4D1N - chains C and D of the 4 polymer chains in the assembly; structure by X-ray diffraction, 2.03 A resolution.

# Chain C (and D)
Molecule: Nitric oxide synthase, brain
From: Homo sapiens
Notes: chain D of this document is another copy of the same molecule, construct and numbering; everything in this record applies to it too
UniProt: P29475 (NOS1_HUMAN); numbering as in UniProt (aligned over 302-721)
Sequence (420 residues; numbered 302 to 721; the number before each row is that of its first residue):
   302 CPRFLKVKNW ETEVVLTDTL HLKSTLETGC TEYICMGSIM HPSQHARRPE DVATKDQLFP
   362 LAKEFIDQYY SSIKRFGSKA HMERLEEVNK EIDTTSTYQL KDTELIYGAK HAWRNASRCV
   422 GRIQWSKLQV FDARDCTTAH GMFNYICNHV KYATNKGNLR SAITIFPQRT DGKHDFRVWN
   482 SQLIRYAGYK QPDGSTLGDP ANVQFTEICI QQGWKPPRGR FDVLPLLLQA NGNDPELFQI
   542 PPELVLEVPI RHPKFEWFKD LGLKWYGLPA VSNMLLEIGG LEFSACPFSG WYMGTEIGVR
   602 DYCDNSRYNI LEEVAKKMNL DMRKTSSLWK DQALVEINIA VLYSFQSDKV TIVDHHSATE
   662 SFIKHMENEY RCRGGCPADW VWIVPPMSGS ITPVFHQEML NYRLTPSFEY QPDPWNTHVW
Sequence notes: engineered mutation Ala-354 (Arg in P29475), Asp-357 (Gly in P29475)
UniProt features mapped onto this chain:
  - binding site ((6R)-L-erythro-5,6,7,8-tetrahydrobiopterin): Ser-339, Val-682, Trp-683, Phe-696
  - binding site (heme b): Cys-420, Tyr-711
  - binding site (L-arginine): Gln-483, Trp-592, Tyr-593, Glu-597
Ion coordination: Zn2+: Cys-331, Cys-336 (shared with Cys-331(D), Cys-336(D) of chain D); heme Fe near Cys-420 (its only coordinating residue here)
Small-molecule neighbours:
  - arginine (ARG): Gln-483, Tyr-567, Pro-570, Val-572, Gly-591, Trp-592, Tyr-593, Met-594, Glu-597, Asp-602
  - tetrahydrobiopterin (H4B), molecule 1: Trp-311, Trp-681, Phe-696, His-697, Gln-698, Glu-699
  - tetrahydrobiopterin (H4B), molecule 2: Ser-339, Met-341, Arg-601, Val-682, Trp-683
  - heme (HEM): Trp-414, Ala-417, Arg-419, Cys-420, Val-421, Gly-422, Gln-425, Leu-429, Ser-462, Met-575, Phe-589, Ser-590, Gly-591, Trp-592, Met-594, Glu-597, Val-654, Trp-683, Phe-709, Tyr-711
What the authors report for this chain:
  - specificity-determining residues: Met-341, Asp-602 (citing earlier work)

# How chain C and chain D interact
Residue-residue contacts (135; chain C residue first):
  Leu-306(C) / Ile-335(D)  hydrophobic
  Leu-306(C) / Met-337(D)  hydrophobic
  Trp-311(C) / Met-341(D)  hydrogen bond
  Trp-311(C) / His-342(D)
  Glu-312(C) / Asp-605(D)
  Glu-312(C) / Asn-606(D)  hydrogen bond (side chain-backbone)
  Glu-312(C) / Ser-607(D)  hydrogen bond
  His-322(C) / Ile-335(D)
  Ser-325(C) / Tyr-334(D)
  Thr-326(C) / Tyr-334(D)
  Leu-327(C) / Tyr-334(D)
  Glu-328(C) / Glu-333(D)
  Glu-328(C) / Tyr-334(D)
  Thr-329(C) / Thr-332(D)  hydrogen bond (side chain-backbone)
  Thr-329(C) / Glu-333(D)  hydrogen bond (backbone-backbone)
  Thr-329(C) / Tyr-334(D)
  Thr-329(C) / Ile-335(D)
  Thr-329(C) / Cys-336(D)
  Cys-331(C) / Cys-331(D)  hydrophobic
  Cys-331(C) / Thr-332(D)
  Cys-331(C) / Glu-333(D)
  Cys-331(C) / Cys-336(D)  hydrophobic
  Thr-332(C) / Thr-329(D)  hydrogen bond (backbone-side chain)
  Thr-332(C) / Cys-331(D)
  Glu-333(C) / Glu-328(D)
  Glu-333(C) / Thr-329(D)  hydrogen bond (backbone-backbone)
  Glu-333(C) / Gly-330(D)
  Glu-333(C) / Cys-331(D)
  Tyr-334(C) / Ser-325(D)
  Tyr-334(C) / Thr-326(D)
  Tyr-334(C) / Leu-327(D)
  Tyr-334(C) / Glu-328(D)
  Tyr-334(C) / Thr-329(D)
  Tyr-334(C) / Asn-702(D)
  Tyr-334(C) / Tyr-703(D)
  Ile-335(C) / Leu-306(D)  hydrophobic
  Ile-335(C) / His-322(D)
  Ile-335(C) / Thr-329(D)
  Ile-335(C) / Leu-701(D)  hydrophobic
  Ile-335(C) / Asn-702(D)
  Cys-336(C) / Cys-331(D)  hydrophobic
  Cys-336(C) / Cys-336(D)  hydrophobic
  Cys-336(C) / Leu-701(D)
  Cys-336(C) / Asn-702(D)  hydrogen bond (backbone-backbone)
  Met-337(C) / Leu-701(D)  hydrophobic
  Ser-339(C) / Trp-681(D)
  Ser-339(C) / Glu-699(D)
  Ser-339(C) / Met-700(D)  hydrogen bond (side chain-backbone)
  Ile-340(C) / Glu-699(D)
  Ile-340(C) / Met-700(D)
  Met-341(C) / Trp-311(D)
  Met-341(C) / Glu-699(D)  hydrogen bond (backbone-side chain)
  His-342(C) / Trp-311(D)
  Val-600(C) / Ser-691(D)
  Arg-601(C) / Ser-691(D)
  Arg-601(C) / Phe-696(D)
  Arg-601(C) / His-697(D)
  Asp-605(C) / Glu-312(D)
  Asp-605(C) / His-697(D)  salt bridge
  Asn-606(C) / Glu-312(D)  hydrogen bond (backbone-side chain)
  Ser-607(C) / Glu-312(D)  hydrogen bond
  Leu-612(C) / Ile-692(D)  hydrophobic
  Lys-625(C) / Gln-647(D)
  Thr-626(C) / Asp-655(D)  hydrogen bond
  Thr-626(C) / His-657(D)
  Ser-627(C) / Leu-643(D)
  Ser-627(C) / Gln-647(D)  hydrogen bond
  Ser-627(C) / Asp-655(D)  hydrogen bond (backbone-side chain)
  Ser-628(C) / Ile-640(D)
  Leu-629(C) / Asn-639(D)
  Leu-629(C) / Ile-640(D)
  Leu-629(C) / Leu-643(D)  hydrophobic
  Leu-629(C) / His-656(D)
  Lys-631(C) / Ile-692(D)
  Asp-632(C) / Val-636(D)
  Asp-632(C) / His-656(D)  salt bridge
  Asp-632(C) / His-657(D)  salt bridge
  Asp-632(C) / Met-688(D)
  Asp-632(C) / Ser-689(D)  hydrogen bond
  Asp-632(C) / Ile-692(D)
  Gln-633(C) / Val-636(D)
  Gln-633(C) / Glu-637(D)  hydrogen bond
  Gln-633(C) / Ile-640(D)
  Val-636(C) / Asp-632(D)
  Val-636(C) / Gln-633(D)
  Val-636(C) / Val-636(D)  hydrophobic
  Glu-637(C) / Gln-633(D)  hydrogen bond
  Asn-639(C) / Leu-629(D)
  Ile-640(C) / Ser-628(D)
  Ile-640(C) / Leu-629(D)
  Ile-640(C) / Gln-633(D)
  Leu-643(C) / Ser-627(D)
  Leu-643(C) / Leu-629(D)  hydrophobic
  Gln-647(C) / Ser-627(D)  hydrogen bond
  Asp-655(C) / Thr-626(D)  hydrogen bond
  Asp-655(C) / Ser-627(D)
  His-656(C) / Leu-629(D)
  His-656(C) / Asp-632(D)  salt bridge
  His-657(C) / Thr-626(D)
  His-657(C) / Asp-632(D)  salt bridge
  Ser-658(C) / Thr-626(D)
  Trp-681(C) / Ser-339(D)
  Trp-681(C) / Val-682(D)  hydrophobic
  Val-682(C) / Trp-681(D)  hydrophobic
  Pro-687(C) / Ser-689(D)
  Pro-687(C) / Gly-690(D)  hydrogen bond (backbone-backbone)
  Pro-687(C) / Ser-691(D)  hydrogen bond (backbone-backbone)
  Met-688(C) / Asp-632(D)
  Met-688(C) / Ser-689(D)
  Ser-689(C) / Asp-632(D)  hydrogen bond
  Ser-689(C) / Pro-687(D)
  Ser-689(C) / Met-688(D)
  Ser-689(C) / Ser-689(D)
  Gly-690(C) / Pro-687(D)  hydrogen bond (backbone-backbone)
  Ser-691(C) / Val-600(D)
  Ser-691(C) / Arg-601(D)
  Ser-691(C) / Pro-687(D)  hydrogen bond (backbone-backbone)
  Ile-692(C) / Leu-612(D)  hydrophobic
  Ile-692(C) / Lys-631(D)
  Ile-692(C) / Asp-632(D)
  Phe-696(C) / Arg-601(D)
  His-697(C) / Arg-601(D)
  His-697(C) / Asp-605(D)  salt bridge
  Glu-699(C) / Ser-339(D)
  Glu-699(C) / Ile-340(D)
  Glu-699(C) / Met-341(D)  hydrogen bond (side chain-backbone)
  Met-700(C) / Ser-339(D)  hydrogen bond (backbone-side chain)
  Met-700(C) / Ile-340(D)
  Leu-701(C) / Cys-336(D)
  Leu-701(C) / Met-337(D)  hydrophobic
  Leu-701(C) / Ile-340(D)  hydrophobic
  Asn-702(C) / Ile-335(D)
  Asn-702(C) / Cys-336(D)  hydrogen bond (backbone-backbone)
  Tyr-703(C) / Tyr-334(D)
  Tyr-703(C) / Ile-335(D)  hydrophobic
Other interface residues (no listed pair), chain C (64 interface residues in all): Val-308, Gly-330, Gly-338, Cys-604, Leu-635
Other interface residues (no listed pair), chain D (65 interface residues in all): Lys-307, Val-308, Gly-338, Cys-604, Leu-635, Ser-658, Glu-661

# Summary
64 residues of chain C and 65 residues of chain D are in contact; the contacts include 28 hydrogen bonds and 6
salt bridges. Polar pairs include Asp-605(C)/His-697(D), Asp-632(C)/His-656(D) and Asp-632(C)/His-657(D).
Bound to chain C: arginine, heme and tetrahydrobiopterin. From the paper: specificity determinants Met-341(C)
and Asp-602(C).
Chain C and chain D are both Nitric oxide synthase, brain (Homo sapiens); the structure, Structure of human
nNOS heme domain with L-Arg bound, was determined by X-ray diffraction together with 4D1O and 4D1P from the
same study.
